7L7U - chains A and B of the 6 polymer chains in the assembly; structure by electron microscopy, 3.80 A resolution.

[Chain A]
Name: BG505 SOSIP.v5.2(7S) - gp120
Source organism: Human immunodeficiency virus 1
Amino-acid sequence (505 residues; numbered -1 to 505 plus 11 insertion-coded residues; 13 numbers in that range are skipped by the numbering (no residue carries them; nothing is unmodelled there); the number before each row is that of its first residue; a row labelled like 185A-185J holds insertion residues (185A, then the next letters in order); numbers below 1 keep their minus sign (Met-1 is residue -1)):
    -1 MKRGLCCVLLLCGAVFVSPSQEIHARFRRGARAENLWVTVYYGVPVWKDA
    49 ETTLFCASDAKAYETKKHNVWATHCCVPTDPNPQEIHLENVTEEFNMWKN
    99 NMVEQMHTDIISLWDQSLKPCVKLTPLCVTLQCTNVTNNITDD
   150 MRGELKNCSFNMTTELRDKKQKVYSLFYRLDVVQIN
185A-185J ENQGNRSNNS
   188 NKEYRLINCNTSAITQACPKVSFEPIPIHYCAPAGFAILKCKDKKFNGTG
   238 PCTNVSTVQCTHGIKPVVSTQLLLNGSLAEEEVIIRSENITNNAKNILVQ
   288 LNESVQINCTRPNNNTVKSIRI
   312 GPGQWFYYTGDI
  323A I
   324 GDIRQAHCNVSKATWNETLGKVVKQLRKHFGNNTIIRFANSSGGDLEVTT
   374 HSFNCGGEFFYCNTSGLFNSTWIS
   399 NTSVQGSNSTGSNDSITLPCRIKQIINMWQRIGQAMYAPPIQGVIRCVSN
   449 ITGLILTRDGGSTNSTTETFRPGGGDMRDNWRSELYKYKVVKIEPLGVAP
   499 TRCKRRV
Unresolved in the structure: -1 to 32, 58-65, 185A-185J, 399-409
Cystine bridges: Cys54-Cys73, Cys119-Cys205, Cys126-Cys196, Cys131-Cys157, Cys218-Cys247, Cys228-Cys239, Cys378-Cys445
Glycans and other covalent adducts: N-acetylglucosamine (NAG) linked to Asn88, Asn133, Asn156, Asn160, Asn197, Asn234, Asn241, Asn262, Asn276, Asn289, Asn295, Asn301, Asn332, Asn339, Asn355, Asn363, Asn386, Asn448

[Chain B]
Name: BG505 SOSIP.v5.2(7S) - gp41
Source organism: Human immunodeficiency virus 1
Amino-acid sequence (145 residues; each row starts with the number of its first residue):
   520 LGFLGAAGSTMGAASMTLTVQARNLLSGIVQQQSNLLRAPECQQHLLKDT
   570 HWGIKQLQARVLAVEHYLRDQQLLGIWGCSGKLICCTNVPWNSSWSNRNL
   620 SEIWDNMTWLQWDKEISNYTQIIYGLLEESQNQQEKNEQDLLELD
Glycans and other covalent adducts: N-acetylglucosamine (NAG) linked to Asn611, Asn618, Asn637

[How chain A and chain B interact]
Inter-chain disulfides: Cys74(A)-Cys561(B)
Residue-residue contacts (96; chain A residue first):
  Leu34(A) - Pro609(B)
  Leu34(A) - Trp610(B)  hydrogen bond (backbone-backbone)
  Leu34(A) - Leu619(B)  hydrophobic
  Trp35(A) - Asn607(B)
  Trp35(A) - Val608(B)
  Trp35(A) - Pro609(B)
  Val36(A) - Thr606(B)  hydrogen bond (backbone-backbone)
  Val36(A) - Val608(B)  hydrogen bond (backbone-backbone)
  Val36(A) - Pro609(B)
  Val36(A) - Trp610(B)  hydrophobic
  Thr37(A) - Cys604(B)
  Val38(A) - Leu593(B)  hydrophobic
  Val38(A) - Trp596(B)  hydrophobic
  Val38(A) - Leu602(B)
  Val38(A) - Ile603(B)
  Val38(A) - Cys604(B)  hydrogen bond (backbone-backbone)
  Val38(A) - Leu646(B)  hydrophobic
  Tyr39(A) - Leu602(B)
  Tyr39(A) - Ile603(B)  hydrophobic
  Tyr39(A) - Trp623(B)
  Tyr39(A) - Trp628(B)  hydrophobic
  Tyr40(A) - Leu537(B)
  Tyr40(A) - Ala541(B)  hydrophobic
  Tyr40(A) - Tyr586(B)
  Tyr40(A) - Gln590(B)
  Tyr40(A) - Leu602(B)  hydrogen bond (backbone-backbone)
  Gly41(A) - Leu537(B)
  Gly41(A) - Gln540(B)  hydrogen bond (backbone-side chain)
  Gly41(A) - Ala541(B)
  Val42(A) - Leu537(B)
  Val42(A) - Trp628(B)  hydrophobic
  Pro43(A) - Leu629(B)
  Val44(A) - Trp628(B)
  Val44(A) - Leu629(B)  hydrophobic
  Val44(A) - Asp632(B)
  Trp45(A) - Leu523(B)
  Trp45(A) - Ala526(B)  hydrophobic
  Trp45(A) - Leu629(B)
  Thr51(A) - Ala578(B)
  Phe53(A) - Gln551(B)
  Phe53(A) - Gln575(B)
  His72(A) - His564(B)  hydrogen bond
  His72(A) - Trp571(B)
  Cys74(A) - Pro559(B)
  Cys74(A) - Cys561(B)  disulfide
  Val75(A) - Leu555(B)  hydrophobic
  Val75(A) - Cys561(B)
  Ile84(A) - Leu520(B)
  Ile84(A) - Phe522(B)
  Ile84(A) - Gly524(B)
  Leu86(A) - Leu523(B)
  Glu87(A) - Gly527(B)
  Asn88(A) - Gly527(B)
  Val89(A) - Gly527(B)
  Asp107(A) - Lys574(B)  salt bridge
  Ala219(A) - Gln551(B)  hydrogen bond (backbone-side chain)
  Pro220(A) - Gln551(B)
  Ala221(A) - Leu544(B)
  Ala221(A) - Gly547(B)
  Ala221(A) - Ile548(B)
  Ala221(A) - Gln551(B)  hydrogen bond (backbone-side chain)
  Ala221(A) - Ala582(B)
  Gly222(A) - Leu544(B)
  Gln246(A) - Gln551(B)
  Lys490(A) - His585(B)  hydrogen bond
  Ile491(A) - Leu523(B)  hydrophobic
  Leu494(A) - Asp589(B)
  Leu494(A) - Leu592(B)  hydrophobic
  Leu494(A) - Leu593(B)  hydrophobic
  Leu494(A) - Tyr643(B)
  Val496(A) - Trp628(B)
  Val496(A) - Trp631(B)  hydrogen bond (backbone-side chain)
  Val496(A) - Ile635(B)
  Val496(A) - Ile642(B)  hydrophobic
  Ala497(A) - Met530(B)  hydrophobic
  Ala497(A) - Trp623(B)  hydrophobic
  Ala497(A) - Trp628(B)  hydrophobic
  Ala497(A) - Trp631(B)
  Pro498(A) - Trp610(B)  hydrophobic
  Pro498(A) - Leu619(B)
  Pro498(A) - Ile622(B)  hydrophobic
  Pro498(A) - Trp623(B)  hydrogen bond (backbone-side chain)
  Pro498(A) - Trp631(B)
  Thr499(A) - Trp623(B)
  Arg500(A) - Leu619(B)
  Cys501(A) - Cys605(B)  hydrophobic
  Lys502(A) - Thr606(B)
  Lys502(A) - Asn607(B)
  Arg503(A) - Trp596(B)  hydrogen bond (side chain-backbone)
  Arg503(A) - Gly597(B)  hydrogen bond (side chain-backbone)
  Arg503(A) - Cys605(B)
  Arg503(A) - Thr606(B)  hydrogen bond (backbone-backbone)
  Arg503(A) - Gln650(B)  hydrogen bond
  Arg503(A) - Gln653(B)  hydrogen bond
  Val505(A) - Asn607(B)
  Val505(A) - Gln653(B)
Also at the interface, not in a pair above, chain A (49 interface residues in all): Asn33, Thr71, Glu91, Gln103, Ser110, Gln114, Ala224, Thr244, Gly495
Also at the interface, not in a pair above, chain B (62 interface residues in all): Gly521, Ala525, Ala533, Thr536, Glu560, Asp568, His570, Cys598, Trp614

[Summary]
49 residues of chain A face 62 of chain B across their interface; the contacts include 1 disulfide bond, 17
hydrogen bonds and 1 salt bridge. Polar pairs include Asp107(A)-Lys574(B), Gly41(A)-Gln540(B) and
His72(A)-His564(B).
Chain A is BG505 SOSIP.v5.2(7S) - gp120 and chain B is BG505 SOSIP.v5.2(7S) - gp41, both from Human
immunodeficiency virus 1; the structure, BG505 SOSIP reconstructed from a designed nanoparticle, BG505
SOSIP-T33-31 (Component B), was determined by electron microscopy (same publication as 7L7T, 7L85, 7L86, 7L87,
7L88, 7L89 and 15 further entries).
